9GMR - chains E and J of the 11 polymer chains in the assembly; structure by electron microscopy, 2.80 A resolution.

[Chain E]
Protein: Histone H3.2
Source organism: Homo sapiens
UniProtKB: Q71DI3 (H32_HUMAN); residues 0-135 here correspond to UniProt positions 1-136 (UniProt number = residue number + 1)
Sequence (136 residues; each row starts with the number of its first residue; numbering starts at 0):
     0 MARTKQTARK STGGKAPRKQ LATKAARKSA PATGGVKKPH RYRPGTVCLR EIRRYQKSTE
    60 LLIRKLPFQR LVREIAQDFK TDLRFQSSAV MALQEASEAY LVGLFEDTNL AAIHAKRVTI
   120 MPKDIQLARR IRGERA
Disordered / not traced: 0-38
Sequence notes: conflict Cys-47 (Ala48 in Q71DI3), Ala-110 (Cys111 in Q71DI3)
Curated features (UniProtKB/Swiss-Prot):
  - modified residue: Arg-2 (Asymmetric dimethylarginine), Thr-3 (Phosphothreonine), Lys-4 (Allysine), Gln-5 (5-glutamyl dopamine), Thr-6 (Phosphothreonine), Arg-8 (Citrulline), Lys-9 (N6,N6,N6-trimethyllysine), Ser-10 (ADP-ribosylserine), Thr-11 (Phosphothreonine), Lys-14 (N6-(2-hydroxyisobutyryl)lysine), Arg-17 (Asymmetric dimethylarginine), Lys-18 (N6-(2-hydroxyisobutyryl)lysine), Lys-23 (N6-(2-hydroxyisobutyryl)lysine), Arg-26 (Citrulline), Lys-27 (N6,N6,N6-trimethyllysine), Ser-28 (ADP-ribosylserine), Lys-36 (N6,N6,N6-trimethyllysine), Lys-37 (N6-methyllysine), Tyr-41 (Phosphotyrosine), Lys-56 (N6,N6,N6-trimethyllysine) and 8 more in UniProt
  - lipidation: Lys-18 (N6-decanoyllysine)

[Chain J]
Molecule: 149-nt DNA strand
Sequence (149 nucleotides; each row starts with the number of its first residue):
    25 GTAAGGGGAT CTTGTATATA TCTGACACGT GCCTGGAGAC TAGGGAGTAA TCCCCTTGGC
    85 GGTTAAAACG CGGGGGACAG CGCGTACGTG CGTTTAAGCG GTGCTAGAGC TGTCTACGAC
   145 CAATTGAGCG GCCTCGGCAC CGGGATTCT

[Chain E / chain J interface]
Contacting residue pairs - 11 pairs, chain E then chain J:
  Arg-40(E) / DG96(J)  base contact
  Pro-43(E) / DG99(J)  sugar contact
  Arg-72(E) / DT81(J)  salt bridge to the phosphate
  Arg-83(E) / DT80(J)  phosphate contact
  Arg-83(E) / DT81(J)  phosphate contact
  Phe-84(E) / DT80(J)  sugar contact
  Phe-84(E) / DT81(J)  hydrogen bond to the phosphate
  Gln-85(E) / DT80(J)  phosphate contact
  Arg-116(E) / DA101(J)  phosphate contact
  Val-117(E) / DA101(J)  hydrogen bond to the phosphate
  Thr-118(E) / DA101(J)  hydrogen bond to the phosphate
Interface residues without a listed pair, chain E (14 interface residues in all): Tyr-41, Arg-42, Arg-63, Leu-82, Met-120
Interface residues without a listed pair, chain J (9 interface residues in all): DA91, DG100, DC102, DT173

[Summary]
The interface between chain E and chain J involves 14 residues on one side and 9 on the other, with 3 hydrogen
bonds and 1 salt bridge. Polar pairs include Phe-84(E)/DT81(J), Val-117(E)/DA101(J) and Thr-118(E)/DA101(J).
Chain E is Histone H3.2 (Homo sapiens) and chain J is a 149-nt DNA strand; the structure,
SIRT7-H3K36MTUnucleosome complex, was determined by electron microscopy together with 9GMK from the same
study.
